3DA8 - chain A; structure by X-ray diffraction, 1.30 A resolution.

[Chain A]
Protein: Probable 5'-phosphoribosylglycinamide formyltransferase purN
Source organism: Mycobacterium tuberculosis
Notes: EC 2.1.2.2
UniProt: P71554 (P71554_MYCTU); numbering as in UniProt (aligned over 2-215)
Chain sequence (215 residues; each row starts with the number of its first residue):
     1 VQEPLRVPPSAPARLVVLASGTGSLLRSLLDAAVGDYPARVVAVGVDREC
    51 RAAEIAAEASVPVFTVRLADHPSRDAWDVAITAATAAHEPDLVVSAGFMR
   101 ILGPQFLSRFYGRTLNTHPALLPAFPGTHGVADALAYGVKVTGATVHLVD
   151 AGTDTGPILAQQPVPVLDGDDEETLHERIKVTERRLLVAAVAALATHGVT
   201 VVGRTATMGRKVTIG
Disordered / not traced: 1-2
Sequence notes: expression tag (1)
Ion coordination: Mg2+ near T117 (its only coordinating residue here)

[Overview]
Chain A is Probable 5'-phosphoribosylglycinamide formyltransferase purN (Mycobacterium tuberculosis); the
structure, Crystal structure of PurN from Mycobacterium tuberculosis, was determined by X-ray diffraction
(same publication as 3DCJ).
